PDB entry 8D6Y | electron microscopy, 10.00 A resolution (very low resolution: no residue pairs are listed; an interface is given only as per-side residue counts) | chains C and D of the 41 polymer chains in the assembly

[Chain C (and D)]
Molecule: AAA ATPase forming ring-shaped complexes
Source organism: Mycobacterium tuberculosis
Notes: chain D of this document is another copy of the same molecule, construct and numbering; everything in this record applies to it too
UniProt: A0A045JPX7 (A0A045JPX7_MYCTX); residues -95 to 513 here correspond to UniProt positions 1-609 (UniProt number = residue number + 96)
Sequence (609 residues; row label = number of the first residue in the row; numbers below 1 keep their minus sign (Met-95 is residue -95)):
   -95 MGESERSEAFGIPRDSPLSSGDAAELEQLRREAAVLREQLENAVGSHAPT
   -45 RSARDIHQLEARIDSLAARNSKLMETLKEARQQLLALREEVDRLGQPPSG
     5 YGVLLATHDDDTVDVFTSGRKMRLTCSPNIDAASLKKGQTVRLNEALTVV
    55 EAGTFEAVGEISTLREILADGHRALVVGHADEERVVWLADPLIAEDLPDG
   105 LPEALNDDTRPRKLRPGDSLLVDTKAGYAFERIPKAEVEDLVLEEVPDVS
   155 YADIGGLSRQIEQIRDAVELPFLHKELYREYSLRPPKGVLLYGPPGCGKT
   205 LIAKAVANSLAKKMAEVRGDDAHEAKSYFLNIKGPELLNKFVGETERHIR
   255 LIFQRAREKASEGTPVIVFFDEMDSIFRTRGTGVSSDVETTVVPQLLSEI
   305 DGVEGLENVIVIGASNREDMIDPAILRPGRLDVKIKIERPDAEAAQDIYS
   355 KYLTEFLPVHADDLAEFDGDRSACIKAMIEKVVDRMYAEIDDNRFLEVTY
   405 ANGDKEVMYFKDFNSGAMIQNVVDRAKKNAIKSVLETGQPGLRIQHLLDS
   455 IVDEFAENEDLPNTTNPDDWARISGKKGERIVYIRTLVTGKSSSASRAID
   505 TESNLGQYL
Unresolved in the structure: -95 to 1, 104-112, 141-149, 282-295, 312, 507-513 (chain D: -95 to 1, 104-112, 139-150, 220-229, 282-295, 507-513)
Reported in the primary citation:
  - mutagenesis - D504A: decreased catalytic activity on Pup-FabD
  - mutagenesis - D504A: unchanged catalytic activity on endogenous FabD

[Interface between chain C and chain D]
At this resolution (10 A) residue pairs are not listed: 63 residues of chain C and 60 of chain D lie at the interface.

[In short]
The interface between chain C and chain D involves 63 residues on one side and 60 on the other. From the
paper: D504A of chain C reduces catalytic activity on Pup-FabD; D504A of chain C leaves catalytic activity on
endogenous FabD unchanged.
Chain C and chain D are both AAA ATPase forming ring-shaped complexes (Mycobacterium tuberculosis); the
structure, Structure of the Mycobacterium tuberculosis 20S proteasome bound to the ADP-bound Mpa ATPase, was
determined by electron microscopy (same publication as 8D6V, 8D6W and 8D6X).
